2V7L - chain A; structure by X-ray diffraction, 2.40 A resolution.

[Chain A]
Molecule: PRNB
Source organism: Pseudomonas fluorescens
UniProt: P95481 (P95481_PSEFL); residue numbers follow UniProt; this construct covers 1-361
Amino-acid sequence (361 residues; numbered 1 to 361; the number before each row is that of its first residue):
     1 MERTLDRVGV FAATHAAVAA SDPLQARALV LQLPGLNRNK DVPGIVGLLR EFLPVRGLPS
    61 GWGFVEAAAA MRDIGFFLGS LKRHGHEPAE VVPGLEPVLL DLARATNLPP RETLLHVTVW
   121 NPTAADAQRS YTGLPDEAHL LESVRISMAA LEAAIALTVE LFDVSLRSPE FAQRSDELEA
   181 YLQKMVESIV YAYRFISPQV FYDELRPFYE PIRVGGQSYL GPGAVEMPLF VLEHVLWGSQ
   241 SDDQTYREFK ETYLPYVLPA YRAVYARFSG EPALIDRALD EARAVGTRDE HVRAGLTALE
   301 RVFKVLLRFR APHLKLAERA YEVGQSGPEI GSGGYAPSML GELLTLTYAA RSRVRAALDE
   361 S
Unresolved in the structure: 1-3, 324-335, 360-361
Sequence notes: engineered mutation Ser21 (Cys in P95481), Ser60 (Cys in P95481), Ser175 (Cys in P95481)
Metal / ion sites: heme Fe: His313 (together with 7-chlorotryptophan)
Residues lining bound ligands:
  - 7-chlorotryptophan (CTE): Leu114, Val117, Leu140, Leu141, Ser143, Val144, Phe201, Tyr209, Pro222, Gly223, Ala224, Val225, His313
  - heme (HEM): Ser143, Val144, Ser147, Met185, Ser188, Ile189, Ala192, Ile196, Phe201, Ala224, Val225, Met227, Leu229, Phe249, Tyr253, Phe309, Arg310, His313, Leu316, Ala317, Ala320, Tyr321, Ala336, Pro337, Met339, Leu340, Leu343
Swiss-Prot annotation at these positions:
  - binding site (substrate): Pro222 to Val225, Tyr321, Ser332
  - binding site (heme): His313

[Summary]
Ligands of chain A: heme and 7-chlorotryptophan. Curated annotation (UniProt) lists 6 substrate-binding
residues and heme-binding residue His313.
Chain A is PRNB (Pseudomonas fluorescens); the structure, PrnB 7Cl-L-tryptophan complex, was determined by
X-ray diffraction, deposited together with 2V7I, 2V7J, 2V7K and 2V7M.
